PDB entry 6YJ4 | electron microscopy, 2.70 A resolution | chains L and M of the 42 polymer chains in the assembly

Chain L:
Name: NADH-ubiquinone oxidoreductase chain 5
From: Yarrowia lipolytica
Notes: EC 7.1.1.2
Reference sequence: S5TF58 (S5TF58_YARLL); numbering as in UniProt (aligned over 1-655)
Chain sequence (655 residues; numbered 1 to 655; the number before each row is that of its first residue):
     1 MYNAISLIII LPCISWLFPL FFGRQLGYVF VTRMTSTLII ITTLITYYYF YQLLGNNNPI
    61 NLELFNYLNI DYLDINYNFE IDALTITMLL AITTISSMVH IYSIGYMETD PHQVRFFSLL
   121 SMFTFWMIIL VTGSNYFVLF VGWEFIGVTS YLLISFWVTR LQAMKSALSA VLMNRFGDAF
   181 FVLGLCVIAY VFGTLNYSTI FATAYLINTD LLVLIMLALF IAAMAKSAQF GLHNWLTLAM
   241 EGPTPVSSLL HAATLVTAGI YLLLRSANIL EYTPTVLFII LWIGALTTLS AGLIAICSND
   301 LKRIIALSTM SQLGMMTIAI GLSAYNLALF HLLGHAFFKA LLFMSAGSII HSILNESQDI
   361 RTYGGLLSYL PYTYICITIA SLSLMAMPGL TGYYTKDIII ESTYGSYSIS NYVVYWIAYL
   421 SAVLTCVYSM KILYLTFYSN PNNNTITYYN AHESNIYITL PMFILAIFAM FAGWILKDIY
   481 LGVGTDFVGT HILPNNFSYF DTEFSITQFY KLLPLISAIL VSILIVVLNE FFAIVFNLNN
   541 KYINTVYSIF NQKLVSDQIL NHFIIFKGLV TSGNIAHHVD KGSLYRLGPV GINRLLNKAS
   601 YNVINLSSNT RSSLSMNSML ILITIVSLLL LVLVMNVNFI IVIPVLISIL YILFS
Modified positions: Met1 (N-formylmethionine; FME)
Small-molecule neighbours:
  - 1,2-Distearoyl-sn-glycerophosphoethanolamine (3PE), molecule 1: Gln162, Lys165, Ser166, Leu168, Ser169, Leu172, Met173, Phe176, Phe180, Ile221, Met224, Gly231, Leu232, Leu238, Leu560, Asn561, Ile564, Ile565, Gly568, Leu569
  - 1,2-Distearoyl-sn-glycerophosphoethanolamine (3PE), molecule 2: Arg586, Leu587, Gly591, Ile592, Arg594, Leu595, Leu596, Lys598, Ala599, Ile643, Ile647, Leu650, Tyr651, Phe654, Ser655
  - 1,2-Distearoyl-sn-glycerophosphoethanolamine (3PE), molecule 3: Arg586, Leu587, Arg594, Leu595
  - 1,2-Distearoyl-sn-glycerophosphoethanolamine (3PE), molecule 4: Asn602, Asn605, Leu606, Leu620, Ile623, Thr624, Ser627, Leu630, Leu631, Val634, Val645, Leu646, Ile649, Leu650, Ile652, Leu653
  - 1,2-Distearoyl-sn-glycerophosphoethanolamine (3PE), molecule 5: Ile625, Leu628, Leu629, Leu630, Val632, Leu633
  - diundecyl phosphatidyl choline (PLC), molecule 1: Trp16, Leu20, His112, Arg115, Leu119, Met122, Val148, Leu152, Val158
  - diundecyl phosphatidyl choline (PLC), molecule 2: Phe278, Ile279, Trp282, Ile283, Ser410
  - diundecyl phosphatidyl choline (PLC), molecule 3: Ile296, Cys297, Val427, Lys431, Leu435, Ile525, Asn529, Phe536, Asn537, Ile543, Tyr547, Phe550
  - diundecyl phosphatidyl choline (PLC), molecule 4: Gly588, Pro589, Ile592, Asn593, Leu596

Chain M:
Name: NADH-ubiquinone oxidoreductase chain 4
From: Yarrowia lipolytica
Notes: EC 7.1.1.2
Reference sequence: S5TMP9 (S5TMP9_YARLL); residue numbers follow UniProt; this construct covers 1-486
Chain sequence (486 residues; row label = number of the first residue in the row):
     1 MFLTSILLSS LYLFNRILAW QGNVKHFYLF ASNLLLLFIV VLYINFNTFS NSFQFNFELF
    61 NSLNPFGLSN SDISNGLLFG IDGLSLTFIL LTVLLIPLTL LGNWYNINFN SNLYYTLVLA
   121 IGLVILLNFW ALDYISFYIL FEATLPLLFI LIHIYGSSDS ERASFYVLMF TLSGSLFMLL
   181 SIVVISIVLN TTNFINHNLF VLSLDLQTII WLGLFIAIMV KTPLFPIHVW LPVVHSESPL
   241 AGSMILAGLI LKLALYAILR LLLPLLCEAQ ILYTPMIYII SLLTIILTSL ATLRQIDLKV
   301 IIAYSSISHM GIAILGVCSN TSLGIYGSIV LGVAHGFVSP ALFLIVGGIL YDRYHIRIVN
   361 YYKGLTTYMP QLATYIIILS FANIGTPLTG NFTGEFLSLQ GGFIRNPIIG GISCISVLLA
   421 AIYQLKLTNK LTGGISSIYM HRTNDVTIRE KFIMNILIIS TLIIGICPQI MYNLLYWTVN
   481 NYIYII
Modified positions: Met1 (N-formylmethionine; FME)
Small-molecule neighbours:
  - 1,2-Distearoyl-sn-glycerophosphoethanolamine (3PE), molecule 1: Leu11, Phe14, Asn15, Leu18
  - 1,2-Distearoyl-sn-glycerophosphoethanolamine (3PE), molecule 2: Leu11, Asn15, Arg16
  - 1,2-Distearoyl-sn-glycerophosphoethanolamine (3PE), molecule 3: Phe38, Leu42, Phe55, Phe57, Leu59, Phe60, Leu68, Leu77, Phe79, Leu127, Ser136, Ile139, Leu140
  - 1,2-Distearoyl-sn-glycerophosphoethanolamine (3PE), molecule 4: Asn110, Leu113, Thr116, Leu117, Pro146, Leu147, Ile150
  - 1,2-Distearoyl-sn-glycerophosphoethanolamine (3PE), molecule 5: Leu290, Ile415, Leu418, Ile422, Lys426
  - diundecyl phosphatidyl choline (PLC), molecule 1: Glu161, Phe165, Tyr166, Met169, Phe170, Ser173
  - diundecyl phosphatidyl choline (PLC), molecule 2: Thr366, Thr367, Pro370, Ala373, Thr374, Ile377, Ile378, Leu462

How chain L and chain M interact:
Pairs across the interface - 91 pairs, chain L then chain M:
  Phe65(L) with Ile466(M)
  Asn66(L) with Cys467(M); Gln469(M)
  Tyr67(L) with Phe392(M); Thr393(M), hydrogen bond; Gly465(M); Ile466(M); Pro468(M); Gln469(M), hydrogen bond (backbone-backbone)
  Leu68(L) with Tyr326(M), hydrophobic; Leu397(M), hydrophobic; Gln469(M)
  Asn69(L) with Gln469(M), hydrogen bond (backbone-side chain); Tyr472(M)
  Ile70(L) with Leu323(M), hydrophobic; Tyr326(M), hydrophobic; Tyr472(M), hydrogen bond (backbone-side chain)
  Asp71(L) with Ser322(M); Leu323(M)
  Tyr72(L) with Leu323(M); Ile404(M)
  Leu73(L) with Leu323(M), hydrophobic; Leu397(M), hydrophobic; Gln400(M)
  Tyr77(L) with Leu388(M); Ile466(M), hydrogen bond (side chain-backbone)
  Trp126(L) with Leu388(M), hydrophobic
  Phe137(L) with Phe392(M), hydrophobic
  Phe140(L) with Pro387(M), hydrophobic; Phe392(M), hydrophobic
  Val141(L) with Pro387(M), hydrophobic
  Glu144(L) with Pro387(M)
  Phe145(L) with Thr386(M); Pro387(M); Leu388(M), hydrophobic
  Val148(L) with Phe381(M), hydrophobic
  Tyr151(L) with Asn429(M), hydrogen bond
  Val158(L) with Gly433(M); Gly434(M), hydrogen bond (backbone-backbone)
  Thr159(L) with Gly434(M)
  Met164(L) with Asn429(M), hydrogen bond (backbone-side chain); Gly433(M)
  Lys165(L) with Asn429(M)
  Leu168(L) with Leu425(M), hydrophobic; Asn429(M)
  Val171(L) with Leu425(M), hydrophobic
  Leu172(L) with Leu418(M); Ala421(M); Ile422(M); Leu425(M), hydrophobic
  Arg175(L) with Ile384(M), hydrogen bond (side chain-backbone); Gly385(M); Thr386(M); Val417(M); Ala421(M)
  Phe176(L) with Leu418(M)
  Ala179(L) with Cys414(M); Val417(M), hydrophobic
  Leu183(L) with Phe403(M), hydrophobic; Gly411(M)
  Leu185(L) with Phe396(M), hydrophobic
  Cys186(L) with Leu399(M); Gln400(M)
  Val187(L) with Phe403(M), hydrophobic
  Ala189(L) with Gln400(M)
  Tyr190(L) with Phe403(M), hydrophobic; Ile404(M), hydrophobic
  Leu195(L) with Phe396(M), hydrophobic
  Leu569(L) with Arg294(M), hydrogen bond (backbone-side chain); Lys426(M)
  Ser572(L) with Leu290(M), hydrogen bond (side chain-backbone); Leu293(M); Arg294(M)
  Gly573(L) with Arg294(M)
  Ile575(L) with Leu287(M); Leu290(M), hydrophobic; Ala291(M), hydrophobic
  Ala576(L) with Ala291(M); Gln295(M)
  Asp580(L) with His228(M), salt bridge; Val229(M); Ala291(M)
  Leu584(L) with Pro226(M); His228(M); Val229(M), hydrophobic
  Tyr585(L) with Arg162(M), hydrogen bond; Tyr166(M); Val229(M); Val233(M)
  Pro589(L) with Tyr166(M); Phe170(M), hydrophobic
Also at the interface, not in a pair above, chain L (52 interface residues in all): Ile75, Leu152, Asp178, Val182, Leu214, Val570, His577, Val579
Also at the interface, not in a pair above, chain M (52 interface residues in all): Phe225, Tyr304, Ile377, Thr432, Ile435

In short:
The chain L/chain M interface involves 52 residues from each chain; the contacts include 12 hydrogen bonds and
1 salt bridge. Polar contacts include Asp580(L)-His228(M), Tyr67(L)-Thr393(M) and Asn69(L)-Gln469(M). 2
diundecyl phosphatidyl choline molecules and one 1,2-Distearoyl-sn-glycerophosphoethanolamine molecule are
bound between chain L and chain M.
Here chain L is NADH-ubiquinone oxidoreductase chain 5 and chain M is NADH-ubiquinone oxidoreductase chain 4,
both from Yarrowia lipolytica. Entry 6YJ4 (Structure of Yarrowia lipolytica complex I at 2.7 A) was determined
by electron microscopy.
